8TME - chains L and A of the 7 polymer chains in the assembly; structure by electron microscopy, 3.10 A resolution.

Chain L:
Protein: sAB C18 Light Chain
From: Homo sapiens
Sequence (215 residues; row label = number of the first residue in the row):
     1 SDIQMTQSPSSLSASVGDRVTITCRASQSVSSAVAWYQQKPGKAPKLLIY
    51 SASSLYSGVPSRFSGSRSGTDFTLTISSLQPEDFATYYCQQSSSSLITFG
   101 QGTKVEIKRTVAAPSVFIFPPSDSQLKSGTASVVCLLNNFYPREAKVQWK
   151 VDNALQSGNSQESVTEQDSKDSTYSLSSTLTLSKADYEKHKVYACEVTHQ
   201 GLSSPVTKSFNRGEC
Unresolved in the structure: 1, 109-215
Disulfide bonds: Cys24-Cys89

Chain A:
Protein: Cobalt/magnesium transport protein CorA
From: Thermotoga maritima
UniProt: Q9WZ31 (CORA_THEMA); residues 1-351 here = UniProt positions 1-351
Sequence (373 residues; row label = number of the first residue in the row; numbers below 1 keep their minus sign (Met-21 is residue -21)):
   -21 MGSSHHHHHHSSGRENLYFQGHMEEKRLSAKKGLPPGTLVYTGKYREDFE
    29 IEVMNYSIEEFREFKTTDVESVLPFRDSSTPTWINITGIHRTDVVQRVGE
    79 FFGIHPLVLEDILNVHQRPKVEFFENYVFIVLKMFTYDKNLHELESEQVS
   129 LILTKNCVLMFQEKIGDVFDPVRERIRYNRGIIRKKRADYLLYSLIDALV
   179 DDYFVLLEKIDDEIDVLEEEVLERPEKETVQRTHQLKRNLVELRKTIWPL
   229 REVLSSLYRDVPPLIEKETVPYFRDVYDHTIQIADTVETFRDIVSGLLDV
   279 YLSSVSNKTNEVMKVLTIIATIFMPLTFIAGIYGMNFEYMPELRWKWGYP
   329 VVLAVMGVIAVIMVVYFKKKKWL
Unresolved in the structure: -21 to 15, 351
Sequence notes: initiating methionine (-21); expression tag (-20 to 0)
Curated features (UniProtKB/Swiss-Prot):
  - motif: Gly312 to Asn314 (Probable selectivity filter)
  - site: Asn288 (Essential for ion permeation), Leu294 (Important for closing the ion permeation pathway in the closed state), Thr295 (Threonine that confers selectivity for Co(2+) transport)

How chain L and chain A interact:
Residue-residue contacts - 13 pairs, chain L then chain A:
  Ser29(L) - Lys117(A)
  Ser29(L) - Glu186(A)
  Ser29(L) - Asp190(A)  hydrogen bond
  Val30(L) - Glu186(A)
  Ser31(L) - Glu186(A)  hydrogen bond (backbone-side chain)
  Ser31(L) - Asp189(A)
  Arg67(L) - Asp189(A)  salt bridge
  Arg67(L) - Asp190(A)  salt bridge
  Arg67(L) - Asp193(A)  salt bridge
  Ser68(L) - Asp193(A)
  Gly69(L) - Asp193(A)  hydrogen bond (backbone-side chain)
  Gly69(L) - Val194(A)
  Thr70(L) - Asp190(A)  hydrogen bond
Other interface residues (no listed pair), chain A (7 interface residues in all): Lys187

Overview:
Chain L and chain A each contribute 7 residues to their interface; the contacts include 4 hydrogen bonds and 3
salt bridges. Polar contacts include Arg67(L)-Asp189(A), Arg67(L)-Asp190(A) and Arg67(L)-Asp193(A).
Here chain L is sAB C18 Light Chain (Homo sapiens) and chain A is Cobalt/magnesium transport protein CorA
(Thermotoga maritima). Entry 8TME (Cryo-EM structure of CorA in complex with conformation-specific synthetic
antibody C18 and 100 uM MgCl2, State ...) was determined by electron microscopy.
